6WTH - chains B and F of the 7 polymer chains in the assembly; structure by electron microscopy, 3.06 A resolution.

== Chain B ==
Molecule: Amiloride-sensitive sodium channel subunit beta
From: Homo sapiens
Reference sequence: P51168 (SCNNB_HUMAN); residue numbers follow UniProt; this construct covers 1-640
Amino-acid sequence (640 residues; numbered 1 to 640; the number before each row is that of its first residue):
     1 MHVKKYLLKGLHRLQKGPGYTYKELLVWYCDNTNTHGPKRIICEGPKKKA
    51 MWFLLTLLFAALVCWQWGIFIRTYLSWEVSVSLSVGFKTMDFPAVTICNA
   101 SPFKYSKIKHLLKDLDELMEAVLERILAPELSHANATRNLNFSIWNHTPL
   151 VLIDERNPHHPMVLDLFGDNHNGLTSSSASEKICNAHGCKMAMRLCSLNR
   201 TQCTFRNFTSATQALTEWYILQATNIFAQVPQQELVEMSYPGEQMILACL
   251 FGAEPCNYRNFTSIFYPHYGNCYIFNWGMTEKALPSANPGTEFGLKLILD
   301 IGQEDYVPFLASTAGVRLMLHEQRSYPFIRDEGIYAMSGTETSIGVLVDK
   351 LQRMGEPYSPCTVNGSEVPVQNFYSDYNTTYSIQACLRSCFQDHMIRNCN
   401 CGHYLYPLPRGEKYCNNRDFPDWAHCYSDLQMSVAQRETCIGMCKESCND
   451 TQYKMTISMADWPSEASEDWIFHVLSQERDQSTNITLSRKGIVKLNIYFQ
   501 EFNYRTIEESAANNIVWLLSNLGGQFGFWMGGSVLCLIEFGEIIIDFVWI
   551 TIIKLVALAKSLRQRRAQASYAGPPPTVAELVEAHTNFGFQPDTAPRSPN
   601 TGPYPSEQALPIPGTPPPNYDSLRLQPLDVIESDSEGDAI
Unresolved in the structure: 1-77, 132-138, 168-178, 482-485, 513-640
Cystine bridges: C98-C272, C184-C189, C196-C203, C249-C256, C361-C448, C386-C444, C390-C440, C399-C426, C401-C415
Glycans and other covalent adducts: N-acetylglucosamine (NAG) linked to N141, N207, N260, N449
Curated features (UniProtKB/Swiss-Prot):
  - motif: P616 to Y620 (PY motif)
  - modified residue (Phosphoserine): S633, S635
  - glycosylation: N260 (N-linked (GlcNAc...) asparagine)

== Chain F ==
Molecule: 10D4 Fab
From: Mus musculus
Notes: antibody fragment or engineered binder
Amino-acid sequence (115 residues; each row starts with the number of its first residue; note: 1 number in that range is skipped by the numbering (no residue carries it; nothing is unmodelled there); X marks 115 residues of unknown identity (built as UNK)):
     1 XXXXXXXXXXXXXXX
    17 XXXXXXXXXXXXXXXXXXXXXXXXXXXXXXXXXXXXXXXXXXXXXXXXXX
    67 XXXXXXXXXXXXXXXXXXXXXXXXXXXXXXXXXXXXXXXXXXXXXXXXXX

== How chain B and chain F interact ==
Chain B residues in contact with chain F, 11 residues: D154, R156, N157, H160, M162, L164, A179, S180, E181, K182, C184

== In short ==
Chain B and chain F make no direct contact in this assembly. Covalently linked N-acetylglucosamine: at
N141(B), N207(B), N260(B) and N449(B).
Here chain B is Amiloride-sensitive sodium channel subunit beta (Homo sapiens) and chain F is 10D4 Fab (Mus
musculus). Entry 6WTH (Full-length human ENaC ECD) was determined by electron microscopy.
